3TUJ - chains C and D of the 4 polymer chains in the assembly; structure by X-ray diffraction, 4.00 A resolution.

== Chain C (and D) ==
Name: Methionine import ATP-binding protein MetN
Organism: Escherichia coli
Notes: EC 3.6.3.-; chain D of this document is another copy of the same molecule, construct and numbering; everything in this record applies to it too
UniProt: P30750 (METN_ECOLI); residues 1-343 here = UniProt positions 1-343
Sequence (366 residues; row label = number of the first residue in the row; numbers below 1 keep their minus sign (Mse-22 is residue -22)):
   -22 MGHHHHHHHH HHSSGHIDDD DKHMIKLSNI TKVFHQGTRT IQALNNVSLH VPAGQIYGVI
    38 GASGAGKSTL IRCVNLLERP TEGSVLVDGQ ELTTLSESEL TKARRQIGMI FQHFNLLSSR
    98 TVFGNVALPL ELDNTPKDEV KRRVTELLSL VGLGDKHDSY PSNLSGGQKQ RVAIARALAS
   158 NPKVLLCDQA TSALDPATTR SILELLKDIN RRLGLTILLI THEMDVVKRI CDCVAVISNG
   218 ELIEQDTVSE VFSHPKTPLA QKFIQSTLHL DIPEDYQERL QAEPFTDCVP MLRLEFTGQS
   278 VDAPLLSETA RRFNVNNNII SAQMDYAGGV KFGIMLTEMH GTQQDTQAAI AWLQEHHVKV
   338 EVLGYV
Not modelled in the structure: -22 to -1
Construct notes: expression tag (-22 to 0); engineered mutation Gln166 (Glu in P30750)
Modified / non-standard residues: Mse-22 (selenomethionine); Mse1, Mse86, Mse201, Mse268, Mse301, Mse312, Mse316 (selenomethionine; parent Met)
Curated features (UniProtKB/Swiss-Prot):
  - binding site (ATP): Ser40 to Thr46
  - binding site (L-methionine): Val278 to Leu283, Asn295, Ile296
  - mutagenesis: Asn295 (N295A: Reduces the binding of L-methionine to undetectable levels)
Reported in the primary citation:
  - conformationally variable residues (domain motion, register shift): Asp172, Phe273 to Ala280, Ile297 to Asp302, Tyr303 to Gly310
  - self-association interface (contacts with another copy of this molecule); pairs are residue here / residue on that copy: Gln300-Gln300

== Chain C / chain D interface ==
Residue-residue contacts (61):
  Arg177(C) with Leu247(D), hydrogen bond (side chain-backbone)
  Glu181(C) with Glu251(D); Gln254(D)
  Lys184(C) with Glu251(D); Glu255(D), salt bridge
  Arg188(C) with Glu251(D), salt bridge; Glu255(D), salt bridge
  His246(C) with Arg177(D)
  Asp248(C) with Arg177(D), salt bridge
  Pro250(C) with Tyr303(D), hydrophobic
  Glu251(C) with Lys184(D), salt bridge
  Asp252(C) with Tyr303(D), hydrogen bond
  Tyr253(C) with Val278(D)
  Val278(C) with Tyr253(D); Asn295(D), hydrogen bond (backbone-side chain); Ile297(D), hydrophobic; Glu315(D)
  Asp279(C) with Asn295(D); Glu315(D)
  Pro281(C) with Asn293(D); Asn295(D)
  Ser284(C) with Ala287(D); Val292(D), hydrogen bond (side chain-backbone); Asn293(D), hydrogen bond; Asn294(D)
  Ala287(C) with Ser284(D); Arg288(D), hydrogen bond (backbone-side chain)
  Arg288(C) with Ala287(D); Arg288(D); Asn291(D), hydrogen bond; Val292(D); Asn293(D), hydrogen bond
  Asn291(C) with Arg288(D)
  Val292(C) with Arg288(D), hydrogen bond (backbone-side chain)
  Asn293(C) with Pro281(D); Arg288(D), hydrogen bond
  Asn294(C) with Ser284(D)
  Asn295(C) with Val278(D), hydrogen bond (side chain-backbone); Asp279(D), hydrogen bond (side chain-backbone); Pro281(D)
  Ile296(C) with Mse301(D), hydrophobic; Lys308(D)
  Ile297(C) with Val278(D), hydrophobic; Asp302(D); Tyr303(D), hydrophobic
  Ser298(C) with Mse301(D), hydrogen bond (side chain-backbone)
  Ala299(C) with Ala299(D); Gln300(D); Mse301(D), hydrogen bond (backbone-backbone)
  Gln300(C) with Ala299(D); Gln300(D), hydrogen bond
  Mse301(C) with Ile296(D), hydrophobic; Ser298(D); Ala299(D), hydrogen bond (backbone-backbone)
  Tyr303(C) with Pro250(D), hydrophobic; Asp252(D); Tyr253(D), hydrophobic; Ile297(D), hydrophobic
  Gly305(C) with Asp252(D)
  Lys308(C) with Ile296(D)
  Mse312(C) with Ile296(D), hydrophobic
Also at the interface, not in a pair above, chain C (34 interface residues in all): Arg206, Leu283, Asp302
Also at the interface, not in a pair above, chain D (35 interface residues in all): His246, Arg256, Leu283, Mse312, His317

== In short ==
The interface between chain C and chain D involves 34 residues on one side and 35 on the other; the contacts
include 16 hydrogen bonds and 5 salt bridges. Polar pairs include Lys184(C)-Glu255(D), Arg188(C)-Glu251(D) and
Arg188(C)-Glu255(D). From the paper: conformational variability at Asp172(C), Phe273(C) and Ile297(C) among
others; a self-association interface involving Gln300(C).
Both chains are Methionine import ATP-binding protein MetN (Escherichia coli). Entry 3TUJ (Inward facing
conformations of the MetNI methionine ABC transporter: DM crystal form) was determined by X-ray diffraction,
deposited together with 3TUI and 3TUZ.
